5LSK - chains A and D of the 5 polymer chains in the assembly; structure by X-ray diffraction, 3.50 A resolution.

== Chain A ==
Molecule: Protein MIS12 homolog
Organism: Homo sapiens
UniProt: Q9H081 (MIS12_HUMAN); residues 1-205 here = UniProt positions 1-205
Amino-acid sequence (205 residues; row label = number of the first residue in the row):
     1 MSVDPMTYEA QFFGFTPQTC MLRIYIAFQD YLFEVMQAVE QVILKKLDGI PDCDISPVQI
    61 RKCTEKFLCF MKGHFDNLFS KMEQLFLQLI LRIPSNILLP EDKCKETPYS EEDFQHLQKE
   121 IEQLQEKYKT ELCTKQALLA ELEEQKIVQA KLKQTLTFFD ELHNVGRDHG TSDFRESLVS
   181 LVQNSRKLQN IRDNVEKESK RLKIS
Disordered / not traced: 1, 201-205
What the authors report for this chain:
  - mutagenesis - Y8A/F12A/F13A, D30A/E34A/E65A/D76A, E65A/D76A: decreased binding to Centromere protein C
  - mutagenesis - Y8A/F12A/F13A: abolished localization
  - mutagenesis - D30A/E34A (3-fold): decreased binding to FAMCENP-C1-21
  - mutagenesis - D30A/E34A/E65A/D76A: decreased localization

== Chain D ==
Molecule: Kinetochore-associated protein DSN1 homolog
Organism: Homo sapiens
UniProt: Q9H410 (DSN1_HUMAN); residue numbers follow UniProt; this construct covers 68-356
Amino-acid sequence (296 residues; numbered 67 to 362; the number before each row is that of its first residue):
    67 MSHQERLQSK SLHLSPQEQS ASYQDRRQSW RRASMKETNR RKSLHPIHQG ITELSRSISV
   127 DLAESKRLGC LLLSSFQFSI QKLEPFLRDT KGFSLESFRA KASSLSEELK HFADGLETDG
   187 TLQKCFEDSN GKASDFSLEA SVAEMKEYIT KFSLERQTWD QLLLHYQQEA KEILSRGSTE
   247 AKITEVKVEP MTYLGSSQNE VLNTKPDYQK ILQNQSKVFD CMELVMDELQ GSVKQLQAFM
   307 DESTQCFQKV SVQLGKRSMQ QLDPSPARKL LKLQLQNPPA IHGSGSGSCQ HHHHHH
Disordered / not traced: 67-115, 156-158, 194-202, 246-257, 318-362
Differences from the reference sequence: initiating methionine (67); expression tag (357-362)
Curated features (UniProtKB/Swiss-Prot):
  - modified residue (Phosphoserine): S77, S81, S109, S125, S331
  - cross-link: K253 (Glycyl lysine isopeptide (Lys-Gly) (interchain with G-Cter in SUMO2))
What the authors report for this chain:
  - post-translational modification sites: S100, S109 (citing earlier work)
  - mutagenesis - R106A/R107A, R106A/R107A/K108A: increased binding to FAMCENP-C1-21

== Chain A / chain D interface ==
Residue-residue contacts (37):
  V3(A) with E210(D); M211(D), hydrophobic; Y214(D)
  P5(A) with Y214(D)
  T130(A) with Y259(D)
  E131(A) with S263(D), hydrogen bond
  C133(A) with T258(D)
  T134(A) with S262(D), hydrogen bond; L268(D)
  A137(A) with T258(D); L268(D), hydrophobic
  L138(A) with L268(D), hydrophobic
  E141(A) with K271(D); Y274(D)
  E144(A) with Y274(D)
  Q145(A) with Y274(D), hydrogen bond
  V148(A) with Y274(D), hydrophobic; L278(D), hydrophobic
  K151(A) with Q281(D)
  L152(A) with Q281(D)
  T155(A) with Q281(D), hydrogen bond; F285(D)
  F158(A) with F285(D), hydrophobic
  F159(A) with M288(D), hydrophobic
  L162(A) with M288(D), hydrophobic
  F174(A) with L295(D), hydrophobic
  L181(A) with L302(D), hydrophobic
  L188(A) with F305(D), hydrophobic; S309(D)
  Q189(A) with F305(D)
  I191(A) with F313(D), hydrophobic
  R192(A) with F305(D); E308(D), hydrogen bond (side chain-backbone); S309(D); C312(D); F313(D)
  E196(A) with C312(D)
Interface residues without a listed pair, chain A (29 interface residues in all): S2, E126, S185, V195
Interface residues without a listed pair, chain D (27 interface residues in all): S207, F218, L260, Q264, V267, I277

== In short ==
The interface between chain A and chain D involves 29 residues on one side and 27 on the other; the contacts
include 5 hydrogen bonds. Polar contacts include E131(A)-S263(D), T134(A)-S262(D) and Q145(A)-Y274(D). The
paper reports that Y8A/F12A/F13A, D30A/E34A/E65A/D76A and E65A/D76A of chain A reduce binding to Centromere
protein C; modification sites S100(D) and S109(D); 6 substitutions were tested in all.
Chain A is Protein MIS12 homolog and chain D is Kinetochore-associated protein DSN1 homolog, both from Homo
sapiens; the structure, Crystal structure of the human kinetochore MIS12-cenp-C complex, was determined by
X-ray diffraction together with 5LSI and 5LSJ from the same study.
